PDB entry 8G7M | electron microscopy, 3.20 A resolution | chains B and C of the 7 polymer chains in the assembly

# Chain B (and C)
Molecule: 60 kDa heat shock protein, mitochondrial
From: Homo sapiens
Notes: EC 5.6.1.7; engineered mutation(s): V72I; chain C of this document is another copy of the same molecule, construct and numbering; everything in this record applies to it too
Reference sequence: P10809 (CH60_HUMAN); residues 1-547 here correspond to UniProt positions 27-573 (UniProt number = residue number + 26)
Sequence (550 residues; numbered -2 to 547; the number before each row is that of its first residue; numbers below 1 keep their minus sign (Ser-2 is residue -2)):
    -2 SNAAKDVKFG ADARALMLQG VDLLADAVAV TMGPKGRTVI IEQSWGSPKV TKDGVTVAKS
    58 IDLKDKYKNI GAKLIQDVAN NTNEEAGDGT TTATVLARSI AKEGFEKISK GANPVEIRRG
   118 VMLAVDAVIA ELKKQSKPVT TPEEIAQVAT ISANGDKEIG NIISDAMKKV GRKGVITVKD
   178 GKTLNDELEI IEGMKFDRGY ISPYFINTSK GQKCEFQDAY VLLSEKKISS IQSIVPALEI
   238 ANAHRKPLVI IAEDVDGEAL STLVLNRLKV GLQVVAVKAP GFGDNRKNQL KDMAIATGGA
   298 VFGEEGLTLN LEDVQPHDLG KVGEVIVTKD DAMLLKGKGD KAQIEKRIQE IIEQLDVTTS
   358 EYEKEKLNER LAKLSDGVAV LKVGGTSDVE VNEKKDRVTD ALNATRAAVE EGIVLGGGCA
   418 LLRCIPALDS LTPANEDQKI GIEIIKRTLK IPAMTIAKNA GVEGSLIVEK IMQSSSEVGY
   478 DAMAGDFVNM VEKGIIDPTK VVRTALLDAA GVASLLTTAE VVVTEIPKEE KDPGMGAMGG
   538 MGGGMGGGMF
Disordered / not traced: -2 to -1, 527-547
Sequence notes: expression tag (-2 to 0); variant Ile72 (Val98 in P10809)
Bound ions: K+: Thr28, Lys49 (together with ATP); Mg2+: Asp85 (together with ATP)
Residues lining bound ligands: ATP (adenosine-5'-triphosphate): Thr28, Met29, Gly30, Pro31, Lys49, Asp50, Gly51, Asp85, Gly86, Thr87, Thr88, Thr89, Ile148, Asp397, Gly413, Gly414, Gly415, Ile453, Tyr477, Asp478, Ala479, Met480, Ile492, Asp494
Curated features (UniProtKB/Swiss-Prot):
  - binding site (ATP): Lys49, Asp85 to Thr89, Gly414, Asp494
  - modified residue: Lys5 (N6-succinyllysine), Ser41 (Phosphoserine), Ser44 (Phosphoserine), Lys49 (N6-acetyllysine), Lys56 (N6-acetyllysine), Lys61 (N6-acetyllysine), Tyr64 (Phosphotyrosine), Lys65 (N6-acetyllysine), Lys99 (N6-acetyllysine), Lys104 (N6-acetyllysine), Lys107 (N6-acetyllysine), Lys130 (N6-acetyllysine), Lys165 (N6-acetyllysine), Lys176 (N6-acetyllysine), Lys179 (N6-acetyllysine), Lys192 (N6-acetyllysine), Lys210 (N6-acetyllysine), Lys223 (N6-acetyllysine), Lys224 (N6-acetyllysine), Lys243 (N6-acetyllysine) and 11 more in UniProt
  - cross-link: Lys525 (Glycyl lysine isopeptide (Lys-Gly) (interchain with G-Cter in SUMO2))
From the paper describing this entry:
  - mutagenesis - W42A, Y201A, F279A, Y359A: decreased catalytic activity on mtHsp10
  - mutagenesis - W42A, F279A, Y359A: decreased stability
  - mutagenesis - Y201A: unchanged stability

# How chain B and chain C interact
Residue-residue contacts (54):
  Ala0(B) with Asp59(C)
  Ala1(B) with Asp59(C); Lys61(C)
  Lys2(B) with Ser57(C); Asp59(C), hydrogen bond (backbone-backbone)
  Phe6(B) with Asp23(C); Ala24(C), hydrophobic
  Arg11(B) with Arg34(C)
  Met14(B) with Ile37(C), hydrophobic
  Lys63(B) with Glu39(C), salt bridge
  Ile67(B) with Ile37(C), hydrophobic; Pro45(C), hydrophobic
  Lys70(B) with Gly43(C); Pro45(C)
  Leu71(B) with Pro45(C), hydrophobic
  Asp74(B) with Ser44(C), hydrogen bond
  Asn78(B) with Ser384(C)
  Ile105(B) with Arg34(C)
  Ser106(B) with Arg34(C), hydrogen bond (backbone-side chain)
  Ala109(B) with Arg34(C), hydrogen bond (backbone-side chain)
  Asn110(B) with Lys32(C); Met480(C)
  Pro111(B) with Arg34(C)
  Arg115(B) with Glu387(C), salt bridge
  Arg116(B) with Asn151(C), hydrogen bond (side chain-backbone)
  Lys223(B) with Arg242(C)
  Lys224(B) with Arg242(C)
  Ser226(B) with Val267(C), hydrogen bond (side chain-backbone)
  Glu255(B) with Leu265(C); Lys266(C)
  Leu504(B) with Leu181(C), hydrophobic; Thr383(C)
  Asp505(B) with Thr383(C)
  Gly508(B) with Glu387(C)
  Val509(B) with Ser384(C)
  Leu512(B) with Val386(C), hydrophobic; Glu387(C)
  Leu513(B) with Ile37(C), hydrophobic
  Thr515(B) with Arg34(C); Thr35(C), hydrogen bond (backbone-side chain)
  Ala516(B) with Thr35(C); Ile37(C), hydrophobic
  Glu517(B) with Arg34(C), salt bridge; Thr35(C), hydrogen bond (backbone-backbone)
  Val518(B) with Val27(C), hydrophobic; Thr35(C); Val36(C); Ile37(C), hydrogen bond (backbone-backbone)
  Val519(B) with Ile37(C)
  Val520(B) with Ile37(C), hydrogen bond (backbone-backbone); Ile38(C); Glu39(C), hydrogen bond (backbone-backbone); Ser57(C)
  Glu522(B) with Glu39(C)
Also at the interface, not in a pair above, chain B (42 interface residues in all): Lys107, Val112, Glu113, Ser227, Thr521, Ile523
Also at the interface, not in a pair above, chain C (35 interface residues in all): Leu20, Pro31, Gly33, Ser41, Val47, Leu60, Gly152, Gly268

# Overview
Chain B and chain C form an interface of 42 and 35 residues respectively; the contacts include 11 hydrogen
bonds and 3 salt bridges. Polar contacts include Lys63(B)-Glu39(C), Arg115(B)-Glu387(C) and
Glu517(B)-Arg34(C). From the paper: W42A, Y201A and F279A of chain B, among others, reduce catalytic activity
on mtHsp10; W42A, F279A and Y359A of chain B reduce stability.
Chain B and chain C are both 60 kDa heat shock protein, mitochondrial (Homo sapiens); the structure, ATP-bound
mtHsp60 V72I focus, was determined by electron microscopy (same publication as 8G7J, 8G7K, 8G7L, 8G7N and
8G7O).
